7VRE - chain A; structure by X-ray diffraction, 2.51 A resolution.

Chain A:
Molecule: Epidermal growth factor receptor
Source organism: Homo sapiens
Notes: EC 2.7.10.1
UniProtKB: P00533 (EGFR_HUMAN); residues 696-1022 here = UniProt positions 696-1022
Chain sequence (331 residues; numbered 692 to 1022; the number before each row is that of its first residue):
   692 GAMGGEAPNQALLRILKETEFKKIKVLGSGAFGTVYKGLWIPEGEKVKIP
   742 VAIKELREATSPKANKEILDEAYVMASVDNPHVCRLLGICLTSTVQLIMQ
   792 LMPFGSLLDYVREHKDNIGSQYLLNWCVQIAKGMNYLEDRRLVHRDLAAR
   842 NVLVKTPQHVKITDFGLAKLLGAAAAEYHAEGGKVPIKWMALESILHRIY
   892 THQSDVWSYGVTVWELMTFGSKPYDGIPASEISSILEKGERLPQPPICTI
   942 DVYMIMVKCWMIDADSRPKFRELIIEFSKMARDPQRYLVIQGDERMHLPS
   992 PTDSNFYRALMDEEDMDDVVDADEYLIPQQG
Not modelled in the structure: 692-695, 749-751, 867-874, 1019-1022
Construct notes: expression tag (692-695); engineered mutation M790 (Thr in P00533), S797 (Cys in P00533); conflict A865 (Glu in P00533), A866 (Glu in P00533), A867 (Lys in P00533)
Ligand contacts: 7VH (5-chloranyl-N-[5-chloranyl-2-methoxy-4-[4-(4-methylpiperazin-1-yl)piperidin-1-yl]phenyl]-4-(1-ethylsulfonylindol-3-yl)pyrimidin-2-amine): L718, G719, F723, V726, A743, K745, C775, M790, Q791, L792, M793, P794, G796, S797, D800, E804, R841, N842, L844, T854, D855, L1001
Swiss-Prot annotation at these positions:
  - active site: D837 (Proton acceptor)
  - binding site (ATP): L718 to V726, K745, D855
  - site: Y1016 (Important for interaction with PIK3C2B)
  - modified residue: K745 (N6-(2-hydroxyisobutyryl)lysine), Y869 (Phosphotyrosine), S991 (Phosphoserine), S995 (Phosphoserine), Y998 (Phosphotyrosine), Y1016 (Phosphotyrosine)
  - cross-link (Glycyl lysine isopeptide (Lys-Gly)): K716 (interchain with G-Cter in ubiquitin), K737 (interchain with G-Cter in ubiquitin), K754 (interchain with G-Cter in ubiquitin), K757 (interchain with G-Cter in ubiquitin), K929 (interchain with G-Cter in ubiquitin), K960 (interchain with G-Cter in ubiquitin), K970 (interchain with G-Cter in ubiquitin)
  - natural variant: E709 (E709A: Found in a lung cancer sample; E709G: Found in a lung cancer sample; E709K: Found in a lung cancer sample), G719 (G719A: Found in a lung cancer sample; G719C: Found in a lung cancer sample; G719D: Found in a lung cancer sample; G719S: Found in a lung cancer sample), G724 (G724S: Found in a lung cancer sample), E734 (E734K: Found in a lung cancer sample), E746 to S752 (sequence variant, change not given here; Found in a lung cancer sample), E746 to T751 (sequence variant, change not given here; Found in a lung cancer sample), E746 to A750 (deletion: Found in a lung cancer sample), E746 (deletion: Found in a lung cancer sample), L747 to T751 (deletion: Found in a lung cancer sample), L747 to E749 (deletion: Found in a lung cancer sample), L747 (L747F: Found in a lung cancer sample), R748 (R748P: Found in a lung cancer sample), 12 further natural variant entries in UniProt
  - mutagenesis: P699 (P699A: Reduced phosphorylation), N700 (N700A: Abolishes phosphorylation), L704 (L704A: Abolishes phosphorylation), R705 (R705A: Abolishes phosphorylation), I706 (I706A: Abolishes phosphorylation), K745 (K745A/M: Abolishes kinase activity), D974 (D974A: Strongly reduced phosphorylation), R977 (R977A: Reduced phosphorylation), E1005 to D1006 (Constitutively activated kinase), Y1016 (Y1016F: 50% decrease in interaction with PIK3C2B. 65% decrease in interaction with PIK3C2B; when associated with F-1197. Abolishes interaction with PIK3C2B; when associated with F-1197 and F-1092)

In short:
Bound to chain A: compound 7VH. From UniProt: active-site residue D837, 11 ATP-binding residues and 11
mutagenesis sites.
Chain A is Epidermal growth factor receptor (Homo sapiens); the structure, The crystal structure of EGFR
T790M/C797S with the inhibitor HCD2892, was determined by X-ray diffraction (same publication as 7VRA).
